PDB entry 7A6T | X-ray diffraction, 1.66 A resolution | chains A and B

# Chain A (and B)
Protein: Deoxyhypusine synthase
From: Homo sapiens
Notes: EC 2.5.1.46; chain B of this document is another copy of the same molecule, construct and numbering; everything in this record applies to it too
UniProtKB: P49366 (DHYS_HUMAN); residue numbers follow UniProt; this construct covers 1-369
Sequence (369 residues; numbered 1 to 369; the number before each row is that of its first residue):
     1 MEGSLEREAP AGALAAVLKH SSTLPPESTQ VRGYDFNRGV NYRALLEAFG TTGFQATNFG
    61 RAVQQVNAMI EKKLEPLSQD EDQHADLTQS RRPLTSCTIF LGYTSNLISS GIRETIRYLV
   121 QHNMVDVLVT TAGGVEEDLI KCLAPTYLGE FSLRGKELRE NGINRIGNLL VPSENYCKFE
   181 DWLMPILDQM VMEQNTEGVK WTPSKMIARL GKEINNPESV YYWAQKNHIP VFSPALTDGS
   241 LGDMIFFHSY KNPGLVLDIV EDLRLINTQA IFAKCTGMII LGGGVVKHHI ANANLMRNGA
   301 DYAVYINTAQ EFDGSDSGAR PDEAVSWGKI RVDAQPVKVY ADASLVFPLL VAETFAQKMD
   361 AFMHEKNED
Unresolved in the structure: 1-27, 364-369 (chain B: 1-27, 82-90, 365-369)
Disulfide bonds: Cys-97/Cys-275
Modified positions: Cys-177 (S-mercaptocysteine; CSS)
Sequence notes: engineered mutation Ser-173 (Asn in P49366)
Residues lining bound ligands:
  - NAD (nicotinamide-adenine-dinucleotide), molecule 1: Phe-54, Gly-284, Val-285, His-288, Ala-309, Asp-313, Ser-315, Asp-316, Ser-317
  - NAD, molecule 2: Thr-104, Ser-105, Asn-106, Leu-107, Ser-109, Thr-131, Ala-132, Gly-133, Glu-136, Glu-137, Ile-166, Asp-238, Gly-239, Gly-282, Gly-283, Gly-284, Ile-306, Asn-307, Thr-308, Ala-309, Ser-317, Ala-341, Asp-342, Ala-343
  - spermidine (SPD), molecule 1: Arg-165, Ile-166, Tyr-176, Gly-239, Ser-240, Asp-243
  - spermidine (SPD), molecule 2: His-288, Asn-292, Leu-295, Ser-315, Asp-316, Ala-319, Glu-323, Trp-327, Lys-329
Reported in the primary citation:
  - disease-associated variants - N173S: unchanged stability
  - disease-associated variants - N173S (27.0 +/- 3.1 uM): decreased binding to spermidine
  - disease-associated variants - N173S: decreased catalytic activity (hypusination reaction)
  - mutagenesis - N173S: decreased catalytic activity on deoxyhypusine
  - mutagenesis - I271A: decreased stability
  - mutagenesis - Q83A, I271A, L295A: decreased catalytic activity on spermidine
  - mutagenesis - E137A, S240A, M244A, F247A, Y250A, F272A: increased catalytic activity on spermidine
  - mutagenesis - E137A, Y176A, D243A, H288A, L295A, W327A: abolished catalytic activity (hypusination activity)
  - catalytic residues: Trp-327 (proposed by the authors, not directly observed)
  - mutagenesis - D243A, H288A, W327A: abolished catalytic activity on spermidine

# Chain A / chain B interface
Residue-residue contacts (130; chain A residue first):
  Asn-106(A) / Asp-313(B)  hydrogen bond (side chain-backbone)
  Asn-106(A) / Gly-314(B)  hydrogen bond (side chain-backbone)
  Asn-106(A) / Ser-315(B)
  Phe-151(A) / Glu-311(B)
  Phe-151(A) / Phe-312(B)
  Phe-151(A) / Arg-320(B)  hydrogen bond (backbone-side chain)
  Leu-153(A) / Asp-322(B)
  Arg-154(A) / Arg-320(B)
  Arg-154(A) / Asp-322(B)  salt bridge
  Gly-155(A) / Asp-322(B)  hydrogen bond (backbone-side chain)
  Gly-155(A) / Val-325(B)
  Gly-155(A) / Ser-326(B)
  Lys-156(A) / Val-325(B)
  Lys-156(A) / Val-332(B)
  Leu-158(A) / Ser-326(B)
  Arg-159(A) / Asn-298(B)  hydrogen bond
  Arg-159(A) / Val-325(B)
  Arg-159(A) / Ser-326(B)
  Arg-159(A) / Trp-327(B)  hydrogen bond (side chain-backbone)
  Arg-159(A) / Gly-328(B)
  Ile-163(A) / Ser-326(B)
  Asn-164(A) / Ser-326(B)
  Asn-164(A) / Trp-327(B)
  Arg-165(A) / Arg-320(B)
  Arg-165(A) / Glu-323(B)  salt bridge
  Arg-165(A) / Ser-326(B)  hydrogen bond (backbone-side chain)
  Arg-165(A) / Trp-327(B)  hydrogen bond (backbone-side chain)
  Ile-166(A) / Glu-323(B)
  Ile-166(A) / Trp-327(B)  hydrophobic
  Gly-167(A) / Glu-323(B)  hydrogen bond (backbone-side chain)
  Val-171(A) / Trp-327(B)  hydrophobic
  Tyr-176(A) / Trp-327(B)
  Pro-234(A) / Pro-234(B)
  Pro-234(A) / Ala-235(B)  hydrophobic
  Pro-234(A) / Ile-259(B)
  Ala-235(A) / Pro-234(B)  hydrophobic
  Leu-236(A) / Ile-259(B)
  Thr-237(A) / Ile-259(B)
  Thr-237(A) / Leu-263(B)
  Asp-238(A) / Val-285(B)
  Asp-238(A) / His-288(B)  salt bridge
  Asp-238(A) / His-289(B)  salt bridge
  Gly-239(A) / His-288(B)
  Gly-239(A) / Asn-292(B)
  Gly-242(A) / Leu-263(B)
  Asp-243(A) / Asn-292(B)  hydrogen bond
  Asp-243(A) / Met-296(B)
  Ile-245(A) / Val-260(B)  hydrophobic
  Phe-246(A) / Leu-263(B)  hydrophobic
  Phe-246(A) / Arg-264(B)
  Phe-246(A) / Asn-267(B)
  Phe-246(A) / Ile-271(B)  hydrophobic
  Phe-246(A) / Met-296(B)  hydrophobic
  Phe-247(A) / Met-296(B)  hydrophobic
  Ser-249(A) / Arg-264(B)  hydrogen bond
  Tyr-250(A) / Arg-264(B)
  Tyr-250(A) / Thr-268(B)
  Leu-255(A) / Val-260(B)
  Val-256(A) / Asp-258(B)
  Leu-257(A) / Leu-257(B)
  Leu-257(A) / Asp-258(B)  hydrogen bond (backbone-side chain)
  Leu-257(A) / Ile-259(B)  hydrogen bond (backbone-backbone)
  Leu-257(A) / Val-260(B)
  Asp-258(A) / Val-256(B)
  Asp-258(A) / Leu-257(B)  hydrogen bond (side chain-backbone)
  Ile-259(A) / Pro-234(B)
  Ile-259(A) / Leu-236(B)
  Ile-259(A) / Thr-237(B)
  Ile-259(A) / Leu-257(B)  hydrogen bond (backbone-backbone)
  Ile-259(A) / Ile-259(B)  hydrophobic
  Val-260(A) / Ile-245(B)  hydrophobic
  Val-260(A) / Leu-255(B)
  Val-260(A) / Leu-257(B)
  Leu-263(A) / Thr-237(B)
  Leu-263(A) / Gly-242(B)
  Leu-263(A) / Phe-246(B)  hydrophobic
  Arg-264(A) / Phe-246(B)
  Arg-264(A) / Ser-249(B)  hydrogen bond
  Arg-264(A) / Tyr-250(B)
  Asn-267(A) / Phe-246(B)
  Thr-268(A) / Tyr-250(B)
  Ile-271(A) / Phe-246(B)  hydrophobic
  Val-285(A) / Asp-238(B)
  Val-285(A) / Val-285(B)  hydrophobic
  His-288(A) / Asp-238(B)  salt bridge
  His-288(A) / Gly-239(B)
  His-289(A) / Asp-238(B)  salt bridge
  Asn-292(A) / Gly-239(B)
  Asn-292(A) / Asp-243(B)  hydrogen bond
  Met-296(A) / Asp-243(B)
  Met-296(A) / Phe-246(B)  hydrophobic
  Met-296(A) / Phe-247(B)  hydrophobic
  Asn-298(A) / Arg-159(B)  hydrogen bond
  Thr-308(A) / Phe-312(B)
  Thr-308(A) / Asp-313(B)  hydrogen bond
  Glu-311(A) / Phe-151(B)
  Phe-312(A) / Phe-151(B)
  Phe-312(A) / Thr-308(B)
  Phe-312(A) / Asp-342(B)
  Asp-313(A) / Asn-106(B)  hydrogen bond (backbone-side chain)
  Asp-313(A) / Thr-308(B)  hydrogen bond
  Gly-314(A) / Asn-106(B)  hydrogen bond (backbone-side chain)
  Ser-315(A) / Asn-106(B)
  Arg-320(A) / Phe-151(B)  hydrogen bond (side chain-backbone)
  Arg-320(A) / Arg-154(B)
  Arg-320(A) / Arg-165(B)
  Asp-322(A) / Leu-153(B)
  Asp-322(A) / Arg-154(B)  salt bridge
  Asp-322(A) / Gly-155(B)  hydrogen bond (side chain-backbone)
  Glu-323(A) / Arg-165(B)  salt bridge
  Glu-323(A) / Ile-166(B)
  Glu-323(A) / Gly-167(B)  hydrogen bond (side chain-backbone)
  Val-325(A) / Gly-155(B)
  Val-325(A) / Lys-156(B)
  Val-325(A) / Arg-159(B)
  Ser-326(A) / Gly-155(B)
  Ser-326(A) / Leu-158(B)
  Ser-326(A) / Arg-159(B)
  Ser-326(A) / Ile-163(B)
  Ser-326(A) / Asn-164(B)
  Ser-326(A) / Arg-165(B)  hydrogen bond (side chain-backbone)
  Trp-327(A) / Arg-159(B)  hydrogen bond (backbone-side chain)
  Trp-327(A) / Asn-164(B)
  Trp-327(A) / Arg-165(B)  hydrogen bond (side chain-backbone)
  Trp-327(A) / Ile-166(B)  hydrophobic
  Trp-327(A) / Val-171(B)  hydrophobic
  Trp-327(A) / Tyr-176(B)
  Gly-328(A) / Arg-159(B)
  Val-332(A) / Lys-156(B)
  Asp-342(A) / Phe-312(B)
Interface residues without a listed pair, chain A (62 interface residues in all): Ser-152, Leu-295
Interface residues without a listed pair, chain B (62 interface residues in all): Ser-152, Leu-295

# In short
The chain A/chain B interface involves 62 residues from each chain, with 28 hydrogen bonds and 8 salt bridges.
Polar pairs include Arg-154(A)/Asp-322(B), Arg-165(A)/Glu-323(B) and Asp-238(A)/His-288(B). From the paper:
the catalytic residue Trp-327(A); E137A, S240A and M244A of chain A, among others, increase catalytic activity
on spermidine; 14 substitutions were tested in all.
Both chains are Deoxyhypusine synthase (Homo sapiens). Entry 7A6T (Crystal Structure of Asn173Ser variant of
Human Deoxyhypusine Synthase in complex with NAD and spermidine) was determined by X-ray diffraction (same
publication as 8A0F, 8A0G and 7A6S).
